6HLQ - chains C and K of the 15 polymer chains in the assembly; structure by electron microscopy, 3.18 A resolution.

== Chain C ==
Molecule: DNA-directed RNA polymerases I and III subunit RPAC1
Source organism: Saccharomyces cerevisiae (strain ATCC 204508 / S288c)
UniProt: P07703 (RPAC1_YEAST); numbering as in UniProt (aligned over 1-335)
Amino-acid sequence (335 residues; numbered 1 to 335; the number before each row is that of its first residue):
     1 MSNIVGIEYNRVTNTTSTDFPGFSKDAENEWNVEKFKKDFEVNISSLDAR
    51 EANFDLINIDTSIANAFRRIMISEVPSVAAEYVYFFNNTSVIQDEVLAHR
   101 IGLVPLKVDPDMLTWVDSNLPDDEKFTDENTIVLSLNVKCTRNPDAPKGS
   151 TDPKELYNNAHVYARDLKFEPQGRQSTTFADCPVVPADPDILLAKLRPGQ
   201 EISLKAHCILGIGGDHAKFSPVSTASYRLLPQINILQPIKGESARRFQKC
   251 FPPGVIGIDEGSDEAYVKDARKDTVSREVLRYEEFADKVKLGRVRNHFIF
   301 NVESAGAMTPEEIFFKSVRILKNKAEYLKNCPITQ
Disordered / not traced: 1-29, 334-335
Curated features (UniProtKB/Swiss-Prot):
  - modified residue: Ser2 (N-acetylserine), Ser17 (Phosphoserine)

== Chain K ==
Molecule: DNA-directed RNA polymerases I and III subunit RPAC2
Source organism: Saccharomyces cerevisiae (strain ATCC 204508 / S288c)
UniProt: P28000 (RPAC2_YEAST); residues 1-142 here = UniProt positions 1-142
Amino-acid sequence (142 residues; row label = number of the first residue in the row):
     1 MTEDIEQKKTATEVTPQEPKHIQEEEEQDVDMTGDEEQEEEPDREKIKLL
    51 TQATSEDGTSASFQIVEEDHTLGNALRYVIMKNPDVEFCGYSIPHPSENL
   101 LNIRIQTYGETTAVDALQKGLKDLMDLCDVVESKFTEKIKSM
Disordered / not traced: 1-44
Curated features (UniProtKB/Swiss-Prot):
  - modified residue (Phosphothreonine): Thr15, Thr33
  - cross-link: Lys134 (Glycyl lysine isopeptide (Lys-Gly) (interchain with G-Cter in ubiquitin))

== Chain C / chain K interface ==
Residue-residue contacts (61; chain C residue first):
  Trp31(C) - Lys82(K)
  Trp31(C) - Asp123(K)
  Trp31(C) - Leu127(K)  hydrophobic
  Val33(C) - Asp123(K)
  Val33(C) - Asp126(K)
  Phe36(C) - Leu127(K)  hydrophobic
  Phe36(C) - Val130(K)  hydrophobic
  Phe36(C) - Val131(K)  hydrophobic
  Lys37(C) - Lys134(K)  hydrogen bond (backbone-side chain)
  Phe40(C) - Val131(K)  hydrophobic
  Phe40(C) - Lys134(K)  hydrogen bond (backbone-side chain)
  Val42(C) - Lys138(K)
  Ile44(C) - Lys138(K)
  Ile44(C) - Ile139(K)  hydrophobic
  Leu47(C) - Ile139(K)  hydrophobic
  Ile59(C) - Val131(K)  hydrophobic
  Asp60(C) - Tyr78(K)
  Ser62(C) - Asn74(K)  hydrogen bond (side chain-backbone)
  Ser62(C) - Ala75(K)  hydrogen bond (side chain-backbone)
  Ser62(C) - Tyr78(K)
  Ile63(C) - Ala75(K)  hydrophobic
  Ile63(C) - Leu124(K)  hydrophobic
  Ile63(C) - Leu127(K)  hydrophobic
  Ala66(C) - Thr71(K)
  Phe67(C) - Val131(K)  hydrophobic
  Arg69(C) - Asp69(K)  salt bridge
  Arg69(C) - His70(K)
  Arg69(C) - Thr71(K)
  Glu311(C) - Phe135(K)
  Glu311(C) - Ile139(K)
  Phe314(C) - Phe135(K)  hydrophobic
  Phe315(C) - Glu132(K)
  Val318(C) - Cys128(K)
  Val318(C) - Glu132(K)
  Arg319(C) - Glu132(K)  salt bridge
  Leu321(C) - Leu124(K)
  Leu321(C) - Cys128(K)  hydrophobic
  Lys322(C) - Met125(K)
  Lys322(C) - Cys128(K)
  Lys324(C) - Glu68(K)  salt bridge
  Lys324(C) - Thr71(K)  hydrogen bond
  Lys324(C) - Leu72(K)
  Ala325(C) - Leu121(K)
  Ala325(C) - Leu124(K)  hydrophobic
  Glu326(C) - Met125(K)
  Tyr327(C) - Lys46(K)
  Leu328(C) - Lys46(K)
  Leu328(C) - Ile65(K)  hydrophobic
  Leu328(C) - Leu72(K)  hydrophobic
  Leu328(C) - Leu121(K)  hydrophobic
  Lys329(C) - Gln118(K)
  Lys329(C) - Leu121(K)
  Lys329(C) - Lys122(K)
  Lys329(C) - Met125(K)
  Cys331(C) - Lys46(K)
  Cys331(C) - Ile47(K)  hydrophobic
  Pro332(C) - Ile47(K)
  Ile333(C) - Ile47(K)  hydrophobic
  Ile333(C) - Leu49(K)  hydrophobic
  Ile333(C) - Phe63(K)  hydrophobic
  Ile333(C) - Gln118(K)
Other interface residues (no listed pair), chain C (35 interface residues in all): Lys38, Glu41, Phe54, Glu74
Other interface residues (no listed pair), chain K (33 interface residues in all): Val79, Val114, Thr136

== Summary ==
The interface between chain C and chain K involves 35 residues on one side and 33 on the other, with 5
hydrogen bonds and 3 salt bridges. Polar pairs include Arg69(C)-Asp69(K), Arg319(C)-Glu132(K) and
Lys324(C)-Glu68(K).
Here chain C is DNA-directed RNA polymerases I and III subunit RPAC1 and chain K is DNA-directed RNA
polymerases I and III subunit RPAC2, both from Saccharomyces cerevisiae (strain ATCC 204508 / S288c). Entry
6HLQ (Yeast RNA polymerase I* elongation complex bound to nucleotide analog GMPCPP) was determined by electron
microscopy together with 6HKO, 6HLR and 6HLS from the same study.
